PDB entry 6E11 | electron microscopy, 4.23 A resolution (low resolution: residue-level contacts below are approximate; hydrogen-bond / salt-bridge calls are withheld) | chains 6 and m of the 28 polymer chains in the assembly

== Chain 6 ==
Protein: Heat shock protein 101
Organism: Plasmodium falciparum (isolate 3D7)
Reference sequence: Q8IIJ8 (Q8IIJ8_PLAF7); residues 1-906 here = UniProt positions 1-906
Amino-acid sequence (906 residues; numbered 1 to 906; the number before each row is that of its first residue):
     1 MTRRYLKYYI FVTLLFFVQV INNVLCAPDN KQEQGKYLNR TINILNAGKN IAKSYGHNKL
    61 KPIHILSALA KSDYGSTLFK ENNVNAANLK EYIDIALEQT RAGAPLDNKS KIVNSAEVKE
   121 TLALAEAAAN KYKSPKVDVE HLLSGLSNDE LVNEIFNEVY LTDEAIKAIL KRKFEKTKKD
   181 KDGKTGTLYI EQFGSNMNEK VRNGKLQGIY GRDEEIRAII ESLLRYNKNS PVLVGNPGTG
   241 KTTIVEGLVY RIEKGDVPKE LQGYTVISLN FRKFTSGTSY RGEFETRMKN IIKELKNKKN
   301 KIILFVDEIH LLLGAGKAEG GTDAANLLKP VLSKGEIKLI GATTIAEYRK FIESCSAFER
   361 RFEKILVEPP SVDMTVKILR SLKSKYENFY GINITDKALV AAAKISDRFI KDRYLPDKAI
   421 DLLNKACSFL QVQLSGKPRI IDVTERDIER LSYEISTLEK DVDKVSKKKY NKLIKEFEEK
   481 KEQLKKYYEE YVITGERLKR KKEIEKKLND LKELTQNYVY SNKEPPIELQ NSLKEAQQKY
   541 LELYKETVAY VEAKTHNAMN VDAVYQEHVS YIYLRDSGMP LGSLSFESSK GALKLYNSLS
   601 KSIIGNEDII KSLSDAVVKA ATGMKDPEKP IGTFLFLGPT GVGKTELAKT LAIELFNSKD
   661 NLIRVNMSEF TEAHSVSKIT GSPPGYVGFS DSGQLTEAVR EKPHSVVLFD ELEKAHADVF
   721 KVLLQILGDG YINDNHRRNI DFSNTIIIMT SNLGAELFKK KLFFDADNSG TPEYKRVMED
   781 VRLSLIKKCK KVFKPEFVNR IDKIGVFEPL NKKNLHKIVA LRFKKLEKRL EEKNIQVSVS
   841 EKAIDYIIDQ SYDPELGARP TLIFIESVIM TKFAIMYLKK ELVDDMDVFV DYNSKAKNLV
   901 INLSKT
Not modelled in the structure: 1-188, 905-906
Residues lining bound ligands:
  - ATP-gamma-S (AGS; phosphothiophosphoric acid-adenylate ester), molecule 1: Pro237, Gly238, Thr239, Gly240, Lys241, Thr242, Thr243, Ile244, Val367
  - ATP-gamma-S (AGS), molecule 2: Ser602, Ile603, Ile604, Gly605, Thr640, Gly641, Val642, Gly643, Lys644, Thr645, Glu646, Leu810, Ile818, Arg822, Arg859, Leu862
Reported in the primary citation:
  - binding site for ATP-gamma-S: Arg361, Arg859

== Chain m ==
Protein: Unknown (Claw)
Organism: Plasmodium falciparum 3D7
Amino-acid sequence (60 residues; row label = number of the first residue in the row; note: 949 numbers in that range are skipped by the numbering (no residue carries them; nothing is unmodelled there); numbers below 1 keep their minus sign (UNK-3 is residue -3); X marks 60 residues of unknown identity (built as UNK)):
    -3 XXXXXXXXXX XXXXXXXXXX XXXXXXXXXX XXXXX
   981 XXXXXXXXXX XXXXXXXXXX XXXXX
Not modelled in the structure: 1004-1005

== Interface between chain 6 and chain m ==
Chain 6 residues in contact with chain m, 17 residues: Lys437, Ile441, Glu445, Ile448, Asn471, Ile474, Lys475, Phe477, Glu478, Lys481, Tyr488, Tyr491, Gly495, Glu496, Leu498, Lys499, Met559

== Summary ==
Chain 6 and chain m make no direct contact in this assembly. Chain 6 binds ATP-gamma-S. The paper reports a
binding site for ATP-gamma-S at Arg361(6) and Arg859(6).
Chain 6 is Heat shock protein 101 (Plasmodium falciparum (isolate 3D7)) and chain m is Unknown (Claw)
(Plasmodium falciparum 3D7); the structure, PTEX Core Complex in the Resetting (Compact) State, was determined
by electron microscopy (same publication as 6E10).
